PDB entry 3NRZ | X-ray diffraction, 1.80 A resolution | chains J and L of the 6 polymer chains in the assembly

# Chain J
Molecule: Xanthine dehydrogenase/oxidase
Organism: Bos taurus
Notes: EC 1.17.1.4, 1.17.3.2; fragment: iron-sulfur binding domain
UniProt: P80457 (XDH_BOVIN); numbering as in UniProt (aligned over 2-165)
Sequence (164 residues; numbered 2 to 165; the number before each row is that of its first residue):
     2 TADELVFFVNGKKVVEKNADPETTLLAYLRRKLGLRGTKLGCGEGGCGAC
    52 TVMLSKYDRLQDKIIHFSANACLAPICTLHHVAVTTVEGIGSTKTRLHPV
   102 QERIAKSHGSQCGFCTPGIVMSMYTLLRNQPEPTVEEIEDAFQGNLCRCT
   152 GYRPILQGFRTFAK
Metal / ion sites: 2Fe-2S cluster Fe site 1: Cys43, Cys48, Cys51, Cys73; 2Fe-2S cluster Fe site 2: Cys113, Cys116, Cys148, Cys150
Ligand contacts:
  - FAD (flavin-adenine dinucleotide): Glu45, Gly46, Gly47, Leu74
  - 2Fe-2S cluster (FES), molecule 1: Lys40, Leu41, Gly42, Cys43, Gly44, Gly46, Gly47, Cys48, Gly49, Ala50, Cys51, Asn71, Cys73
  - 2Fe-2S cluster (FES), molecule 2: Ser111, Gln112, Cys113, Gly114, Phe115, Cys116, Cys148, Arg149, Cys150, Thr151
  - MTE (phosphonic acidmono-(2-amino-5,6-dimercapto-4-oxo-3,7,8a,9,10,10a-hexahydro-4H-8-oxa-1,3,9,10-tetraaza-anthracen-7-ylmethyl)ester): Gln112, Cys113, Cys150
UniProt features mapped onto this chain:
  - binding site ([2Fe-2S] cluster): Cys43, Cys48, Cys51, Cys73, Cys113, Cys116, Cys148, Cys150

# Chain L
Molecule: Xanthine dehydrogenase/oxidase
Organism: Bos taurus
Notes: EC 1.17.1.4, 1.17.3.2; fragment: molybdenum binding domain
UniProt: P80457 (XDH_BOVIN); residue numbers follow UniProt; this construct covers 571-1326
Sequence (756 residues; numbered 571 to 1326; the number before each row is that of its first residue):
   571 DTVGRPLPHLAAAMQASGEAVYCDDIPRYENELFLRLVTSTRAHAKIKSI
   621 DVSEAQKVPGFVCFLSADDIPGSNETGLFNDETVFAKDTVTCVGHIIGAV
   671 VADTPEHAERAAHVVKVTYEDLPAIITIEDAIKNNSFYGSELKIEKGDLK
   721 KGFSEADNVVSGELYIGGQDHFYLETHCTIAIPKGEEGEMELFVSTQNAM
   771 KTQSFVAKMLGVPVNRILVRVKRMGGGFGGKETRSTLVSVAVALAAYKTG
   821 HPVRCMLDRNEDMLITGGRHPFLARYKVGFMKTGTIVALEVDHYSNAGNS
   871 RDLSHSIMERALFHMDNCYKIPNIRGTGRLCKTNLSSNTAFRGFGGPQAL
   921 FIAENWMSEVAVTCGLPAEEVRWKNMYKEGDLTHFNQRLEGFSVPRCWDE
   971 CLKSSQYYARKSEVDKFNKENCWKKRGLCIIPTKFGISFTVPFLNQAGAL
  1021 IHVYTDGSVLVSHGGTEMGQGLHTKMVQVASKALKIPISKIYISETSTNT
  1071 VPNSSPTAASVSTDIYGQAVYEACQTILKRLEPFKKKNPDGSWEDWVMAA
  1121 YQDRVSLSTTGFYRTPNLGYSFETNSGNAFHYFTYGVACSEVEIDCLTGD
  1171 HKNLRTDIVMDVGSSLNPAIDIGQVEGAFVQGLGLFTLEELHYSPEGSLH
  1221 TRGPSTYKIPAFGSIPTEFRVSLLRDCPNKKAIYASKAVGEPPLFLGASV
  1271 FFAIKDAIRAARAQHTNNNTKELFRLDSPATPEKIRNACVDKFTTLCVTG
  1321 APGNCK
Disordered / not traced: 1316-1326
Ligand contacts:
  - hypoxanthine (HPA): Glu802, Leu873, Ser876, Arg880, Phe914, Ser1008, Phe1009, Thr1010, Val1011, Leu1014, Ala1078, Ala1079
  - MTE (phosphonic acidmono-(2-amino-5,6-dimercapto-4-oxo-3,7,8a,9,10,10a-hexahydro-4H-8-oxa-1,3,9,10-tetraaza-anthracen-7-ylmethyl)ester): Gly796, Gly797, Phe798, Gly799, Arg912, Met1038, Gly1039, Gln1040, Leu1042, Thr1077, Ala1078, Ala1079, Ser1080, Val1081, Ser1082, Thr1083, Gln1194, Gly1260, Glu1261
UniProt features mapped onto this chain:
  - active site: Glu1261 (Proton acceptor)
  - binding site (Mo-molybdopterin): Gln767, Phe798, Arg912, Ala1079
  - binding site (substrate): Glu802, Arg880, Phe914, Thr1010
Reported in the primary citation:
  - binding site for hypoxanthine: Glu802, Arg880, Phe914, Phe1009, Thr1010
  - binding site for dioxothiomolybdenum(VI) ion: Glu1261
  - catalytic residues: Glu1261
  - catalytic residues: Glu802, Arg880 (proposed by the authors, not directly observed)

# How chain J and chain L interact
Pairs across the interface (94; chain J residue first):
  Glu23(J) - Arg680(L)  salt bridge
  Ala28(J) - Glu676(L)
  Arg31(J) - Asp594(L)  salt bridge
  Arg31(J) - Asp595(L)  salt bridge
  Arg32(J) - Arg598(L)  hydrogen bond (backbone-side chain)
  Arg32(J) - Pro675(L)
  Arg32(J) - Glu676(L)  salt bridge
  Arg37(J) - Asp595(L)
  Gly38(J) - Gly588(L)
  Lys40(J) - Ala590(L)
  Lys40(J) - Tyr592(L)
  Lys40(J) - Asp595(L)  salt bridge
  Leu41(J) - Met826(L)
  Leu41(J) - Asp828(L)
  Gly42(J) - Leu744(L)
  Gly42(J) - Arg829(L)  hydrogen bond (backbone-side chain)
  Cys43(J) - Arg829(L)
  Cys43(J) - Pro1224(L)  hydrophobic
  Glu45(J) - Gly1223(L)
  Glu45(J) - Pro1224(L)
  Glu45(J) - Ser1225(L)  hydrogen bond (side chain-backbone)
  Gly47(J) - Pro1224(L)
  Val88(J) - Ala586(L)
  Val88(J) - Ser587(L)
  Val88(J) - Gly588(L)
  Gly92(J) - Ser587(L)
  Ser93(J) - Glu589(L)  hydrogen bond
  Thr94(J) - Ala583(L)
  Thr94(J) - Met584(L)
  Thr94(J) - Ser587(L)
  Thr94(J) - Glu589(L)  hydrogen bond
  Lys95(J) - Glu589(L)
  Leu98(J) - Ser587(L)
  Gln102(J) - Ala586(L)  hydrogen bond (side chain-backbone)
  Gln102(J) - Ser587(L)
  Ile105(J) - Ala586(L)  hydrophobic
  Ala106(J) - Ala582(L)
  Ala106(J) - Ala583(L)
  His109(J) - Pro576(L)
  His109(J) - Pro578(L)
  His109(J) - Ala1189(L)
  Ser111(J) - Gln585(L)  hydrogen bond
  Gln112(J) - His579(L)
  Gln112(J) - Gln585(L)
  Gln112(J) - Gly1039(L)
  Gln112(J) - Gly1193(L)  hydrogen bond (side chain-backbone)
  Gln112(J) - Gln1194(L)  hydrogen bond
  Cys113(J) - Gln585(L)  hydrogen bond (backbone-side chain)
  Cys113(J) - Tyr592(L)  hydrogen bond (backbone-side chain)
  Cys113(J) - Met794(L)
  Cys113(J) - Gly795(L)
  Cys113(J) - Gly796(L)
  Cys113(J) - Met1038(L)
  Cys113(J) - Gly1039(L)
  Gly114(J) - Gln585(L)
  Gly114(J) - Tyr592(L)  hydrogen bond (backbone-side chain)
  Phe115(J) - Tyr592(L)  hydrogen bond (backbone-side chain)
  Phe115(J) - Leu744(L)
  Phe115(J) - Glu745(L)
  Thr117(J) - Gln585(L)
  Thr117(J) - Ala586(L)
  Pro118(J) - Gln585(L)
  Ile120(J) - Phe1232(L)  hydrophobic
  Val121(J) - Ala586(L)
  Phe143(J) - Phe1232(L)
  Asn146(J) - Phe1232(L)
  Leu147(J) - Leu744(L)
  Leu147(J) - Pro1230(L)
  Arg149(J) - Gln739(L)
  Arg149(J) - Asp740(L)  hydrogen bond (side chain-backbone)
  Arg149(J) - His741(L)  hydrogen bond (side chain-backbone)
  Arg149(J) - Phe742(L)
  Arg149(J) - Leu744(L)
  Arg149(J) - Phe798(L)
  Arg149(J) - Phe911(L)
  Arg149(J) - Gln1201(L)
  Arg149(J) - Glu1209(L)  salt bridge
  Arg149(J) - Ile1229(L)
  Arg149(J) - Pro1230(L)
  Cys150(J) - Phe798(L)  hydrophobic
  Cys150(J) - Gly1197(L)
  Thr151(J) - Glu1196(L)
  Gly152(J) - Val1200(L)
  Gly152(J) - Ile1235(L)
  Tyr153(J) - Pro1230(L)  hydrogen bond (side chain-backbone)
  Tyr153(J) - Ala1231(L)
  Tyr153(J) - Phe1232(L)  hydrophobic
  Tyr153(J) - Ile1235(L)  hydrophobic
  Arg154(J) - Ile1192(L)
  Arg154(J) - Glu1196(L)  salt bridge
  Arg154(J) - Ile1235(L)
  Pro155(J) - Glu1196(L)
  Ile156(J) - Phe1232(L)  hydrophobic
  Leu157(J) - Phe1232(L)  hydrophobic
Also at the interface, not in a pair above, chain J (50 interface residues in all): Cys48, Ala50, Glu89, Lys107, Cys116, Glu140, Cys148
Also at the interface, not in a pair above, chain L (58 interface residues in all): Leu577, Pro597, Arg1222, Tyr1227, Gly1233, Phe1239

# In short
The interface between chain J and chain L involves 50 residues on one side and 58 on the other, with 16
hydrogen bonds and 7 salt bridges. Among the polar pairs are Glu23(J)-Arg680(L), Arg31(J)-Asp594(L) and
Arg31(J)-Asp595(L). From the paper: catalytic residues Glu1261(L), Glu802(L) and Arg880(L); a binding site for
hypoxanthine at Glu802(L), Arg880(L) and Phe914(L) among others.
Chain J is Xanthine dehydrogenase/oxidase and chain L is Xanthine dehydrogenase/oxidase, both from Bos taurus;
the structure, Crystal Structure of Bovine Xanthine Oxidase in Complex with Hypoxanthine, was determined by
X-ray diffraction (same publication as 3NS1).
